PDB entry 8JXH | electron microscopy, 3.50 A resolution | chains A and B of the 5 polymer chains in the assembly

== Chain A (and B) ==
Molecule: LDL receptor related protein 2
Organism: Rattus norvegicus
Notes: chain B of this document is another copy of the same molecule, construct and numbering; everything in this record applies to it too
UniProt: A0A0G2K9W7 (A0A0G2K9W7_RAT); numbering as in UniProt (aligned over 1-4660)
Amino-acid sequence (4660 residues; numbered 1 to 4660; the number before each row is that of its first residue):
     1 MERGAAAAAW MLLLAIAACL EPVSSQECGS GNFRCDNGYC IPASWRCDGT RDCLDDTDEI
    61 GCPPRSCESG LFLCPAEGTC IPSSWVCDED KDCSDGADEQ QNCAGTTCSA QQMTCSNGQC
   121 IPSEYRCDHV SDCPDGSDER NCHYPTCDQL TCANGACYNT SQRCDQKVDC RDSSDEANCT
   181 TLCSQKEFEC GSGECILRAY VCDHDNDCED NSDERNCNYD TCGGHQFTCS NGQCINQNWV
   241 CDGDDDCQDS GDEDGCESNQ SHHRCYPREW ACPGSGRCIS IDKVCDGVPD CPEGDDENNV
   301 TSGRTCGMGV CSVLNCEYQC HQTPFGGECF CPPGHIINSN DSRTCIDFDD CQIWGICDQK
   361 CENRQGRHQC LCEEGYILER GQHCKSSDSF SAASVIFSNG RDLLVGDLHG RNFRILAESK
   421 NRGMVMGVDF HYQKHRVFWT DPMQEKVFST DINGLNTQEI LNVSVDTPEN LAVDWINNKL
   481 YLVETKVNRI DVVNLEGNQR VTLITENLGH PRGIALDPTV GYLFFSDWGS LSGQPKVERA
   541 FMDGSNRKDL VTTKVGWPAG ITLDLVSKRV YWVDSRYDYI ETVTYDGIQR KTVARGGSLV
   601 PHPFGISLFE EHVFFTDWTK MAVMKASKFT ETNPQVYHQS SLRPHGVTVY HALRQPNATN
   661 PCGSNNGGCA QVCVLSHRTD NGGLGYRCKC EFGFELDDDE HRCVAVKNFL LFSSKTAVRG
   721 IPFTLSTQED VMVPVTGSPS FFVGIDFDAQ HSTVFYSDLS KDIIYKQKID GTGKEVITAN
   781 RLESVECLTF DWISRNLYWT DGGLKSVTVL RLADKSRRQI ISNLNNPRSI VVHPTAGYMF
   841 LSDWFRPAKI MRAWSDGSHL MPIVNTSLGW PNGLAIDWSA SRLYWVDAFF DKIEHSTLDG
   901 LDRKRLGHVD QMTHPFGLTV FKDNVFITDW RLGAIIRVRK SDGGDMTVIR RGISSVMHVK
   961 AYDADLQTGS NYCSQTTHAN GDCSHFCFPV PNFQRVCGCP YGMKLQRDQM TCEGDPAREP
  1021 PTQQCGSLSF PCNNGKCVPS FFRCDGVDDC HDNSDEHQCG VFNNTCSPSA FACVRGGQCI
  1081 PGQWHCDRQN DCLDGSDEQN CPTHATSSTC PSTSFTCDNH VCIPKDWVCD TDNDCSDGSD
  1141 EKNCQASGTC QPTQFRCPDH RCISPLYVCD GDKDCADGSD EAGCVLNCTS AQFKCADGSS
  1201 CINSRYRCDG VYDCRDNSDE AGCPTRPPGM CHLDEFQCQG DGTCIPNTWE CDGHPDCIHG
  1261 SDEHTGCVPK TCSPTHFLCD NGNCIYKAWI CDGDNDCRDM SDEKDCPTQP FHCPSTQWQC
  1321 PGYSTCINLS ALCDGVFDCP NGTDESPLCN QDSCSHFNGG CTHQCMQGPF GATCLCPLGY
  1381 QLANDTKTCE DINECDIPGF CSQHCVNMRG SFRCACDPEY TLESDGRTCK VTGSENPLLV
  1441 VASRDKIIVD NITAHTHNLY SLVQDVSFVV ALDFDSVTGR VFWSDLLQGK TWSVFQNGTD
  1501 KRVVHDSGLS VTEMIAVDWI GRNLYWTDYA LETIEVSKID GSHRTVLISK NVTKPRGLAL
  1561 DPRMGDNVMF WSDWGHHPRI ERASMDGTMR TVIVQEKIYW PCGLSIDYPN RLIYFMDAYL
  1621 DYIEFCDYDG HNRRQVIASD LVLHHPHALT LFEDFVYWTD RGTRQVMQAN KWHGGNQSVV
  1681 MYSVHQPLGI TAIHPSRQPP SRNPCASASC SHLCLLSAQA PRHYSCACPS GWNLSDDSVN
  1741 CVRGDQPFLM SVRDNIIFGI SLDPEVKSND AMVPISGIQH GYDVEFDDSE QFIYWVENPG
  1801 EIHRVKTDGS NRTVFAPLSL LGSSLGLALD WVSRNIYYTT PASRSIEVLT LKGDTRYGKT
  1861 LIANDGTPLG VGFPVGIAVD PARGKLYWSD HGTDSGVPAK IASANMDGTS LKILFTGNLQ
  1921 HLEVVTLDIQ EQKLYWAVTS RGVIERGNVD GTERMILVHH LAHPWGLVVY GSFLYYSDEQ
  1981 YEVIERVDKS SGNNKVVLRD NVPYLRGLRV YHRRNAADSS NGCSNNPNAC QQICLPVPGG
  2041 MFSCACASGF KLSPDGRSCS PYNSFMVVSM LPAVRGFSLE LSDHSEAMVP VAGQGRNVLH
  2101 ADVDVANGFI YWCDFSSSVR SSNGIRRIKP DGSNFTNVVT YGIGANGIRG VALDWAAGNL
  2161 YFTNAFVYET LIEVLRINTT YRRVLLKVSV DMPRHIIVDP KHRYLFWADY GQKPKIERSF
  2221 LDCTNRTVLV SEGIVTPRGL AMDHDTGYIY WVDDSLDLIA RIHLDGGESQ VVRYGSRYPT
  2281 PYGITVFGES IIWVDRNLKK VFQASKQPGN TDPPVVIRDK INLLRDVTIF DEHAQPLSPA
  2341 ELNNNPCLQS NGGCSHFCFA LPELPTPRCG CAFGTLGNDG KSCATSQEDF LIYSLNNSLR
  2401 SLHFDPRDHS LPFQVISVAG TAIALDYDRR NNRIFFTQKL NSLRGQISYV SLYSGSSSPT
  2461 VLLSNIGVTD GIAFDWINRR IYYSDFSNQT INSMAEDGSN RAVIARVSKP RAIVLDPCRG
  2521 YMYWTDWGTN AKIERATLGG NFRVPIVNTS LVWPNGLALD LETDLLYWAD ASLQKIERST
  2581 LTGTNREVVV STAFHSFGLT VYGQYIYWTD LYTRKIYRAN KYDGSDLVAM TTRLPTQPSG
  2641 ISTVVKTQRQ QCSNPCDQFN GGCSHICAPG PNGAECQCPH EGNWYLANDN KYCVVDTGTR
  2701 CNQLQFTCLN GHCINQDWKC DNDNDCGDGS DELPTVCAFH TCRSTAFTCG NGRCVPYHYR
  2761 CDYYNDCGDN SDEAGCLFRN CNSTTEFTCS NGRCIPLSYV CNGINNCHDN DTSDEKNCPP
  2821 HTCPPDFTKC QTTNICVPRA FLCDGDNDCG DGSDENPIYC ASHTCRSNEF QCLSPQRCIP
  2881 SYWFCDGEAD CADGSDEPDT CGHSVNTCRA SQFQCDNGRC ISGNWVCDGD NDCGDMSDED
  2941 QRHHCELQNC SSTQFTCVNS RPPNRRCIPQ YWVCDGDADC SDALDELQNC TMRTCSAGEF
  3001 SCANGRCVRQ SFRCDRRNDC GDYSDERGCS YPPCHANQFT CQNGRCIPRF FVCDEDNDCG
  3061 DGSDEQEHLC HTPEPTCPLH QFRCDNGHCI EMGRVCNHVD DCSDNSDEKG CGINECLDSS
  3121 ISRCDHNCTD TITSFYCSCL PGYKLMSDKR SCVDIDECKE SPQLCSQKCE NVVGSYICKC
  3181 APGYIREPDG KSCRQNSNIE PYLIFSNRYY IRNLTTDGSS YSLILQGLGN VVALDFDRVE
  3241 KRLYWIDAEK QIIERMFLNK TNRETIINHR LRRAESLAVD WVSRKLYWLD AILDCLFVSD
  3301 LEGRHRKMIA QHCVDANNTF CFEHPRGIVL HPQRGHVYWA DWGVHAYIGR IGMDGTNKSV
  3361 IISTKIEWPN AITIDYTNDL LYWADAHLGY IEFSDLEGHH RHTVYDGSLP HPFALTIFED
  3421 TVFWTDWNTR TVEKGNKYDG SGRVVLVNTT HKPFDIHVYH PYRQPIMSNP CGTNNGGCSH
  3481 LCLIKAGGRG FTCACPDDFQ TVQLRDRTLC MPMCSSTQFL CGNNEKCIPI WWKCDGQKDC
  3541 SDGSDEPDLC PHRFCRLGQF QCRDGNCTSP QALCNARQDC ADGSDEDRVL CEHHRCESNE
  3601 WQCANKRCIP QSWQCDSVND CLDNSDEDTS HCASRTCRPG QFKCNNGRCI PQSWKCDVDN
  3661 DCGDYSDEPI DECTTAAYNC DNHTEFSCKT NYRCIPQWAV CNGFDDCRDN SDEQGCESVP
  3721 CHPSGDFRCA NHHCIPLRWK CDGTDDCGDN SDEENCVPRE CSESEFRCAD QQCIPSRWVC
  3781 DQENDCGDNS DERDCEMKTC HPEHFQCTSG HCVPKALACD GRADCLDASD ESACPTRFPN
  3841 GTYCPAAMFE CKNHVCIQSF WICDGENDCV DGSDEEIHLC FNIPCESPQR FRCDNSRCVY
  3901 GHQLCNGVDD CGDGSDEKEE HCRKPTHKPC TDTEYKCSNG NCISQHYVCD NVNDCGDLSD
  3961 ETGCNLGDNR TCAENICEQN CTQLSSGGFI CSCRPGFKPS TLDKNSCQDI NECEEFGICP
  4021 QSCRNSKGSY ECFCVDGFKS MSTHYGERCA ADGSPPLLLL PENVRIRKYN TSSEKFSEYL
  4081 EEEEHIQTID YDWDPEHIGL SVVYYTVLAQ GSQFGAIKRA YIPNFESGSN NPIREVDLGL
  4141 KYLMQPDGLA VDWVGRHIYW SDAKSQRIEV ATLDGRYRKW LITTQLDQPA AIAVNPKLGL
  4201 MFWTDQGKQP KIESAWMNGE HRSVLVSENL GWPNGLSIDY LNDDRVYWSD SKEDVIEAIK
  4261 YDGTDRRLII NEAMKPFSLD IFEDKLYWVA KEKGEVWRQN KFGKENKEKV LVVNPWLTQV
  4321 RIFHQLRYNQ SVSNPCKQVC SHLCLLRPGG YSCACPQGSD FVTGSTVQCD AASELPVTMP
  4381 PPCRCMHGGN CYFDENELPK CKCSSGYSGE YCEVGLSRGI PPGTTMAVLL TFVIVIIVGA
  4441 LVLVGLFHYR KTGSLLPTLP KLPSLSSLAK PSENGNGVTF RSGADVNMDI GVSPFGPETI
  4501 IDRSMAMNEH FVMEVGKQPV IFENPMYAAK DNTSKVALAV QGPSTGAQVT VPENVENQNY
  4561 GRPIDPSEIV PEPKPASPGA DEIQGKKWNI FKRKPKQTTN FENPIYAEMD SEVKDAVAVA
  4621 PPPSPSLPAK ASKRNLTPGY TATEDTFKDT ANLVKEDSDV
Unresolved in the structure: 1-2713, 2865-4660 (chain B: 1-185, 1315-3164, 3202-4660)
Cystine bridges: Cys2720-Cys2737, Cys2742-Cys2754, Cys2749-Cys2767, Cys2761-Cys2776, Cys2781-Cys2794, Cys2789-Cys2807, Cys2801-Cys2818, Cys2823-Cys2836, Cys2830-Cys2849, Cys2843-Cys2860
Covalent attachments: 2-acetamido-2-deoxy-alpha-D-galactopyranose (A2G) linked to Thr2741; N-acetylglucosamine (NAG) linked to Asn2782, Asn2810
Metal / ion sites: Ca2+ site 1: Trp2718, Asp2721, Asp2723, Asp2725, Asp2731, Glu2732; Ca2+ site 2: Tyr2759, Asp2762, Tyr2764, Asp2766, Asp2772, Glu2773; Ca2+ site 3: Tyr2799, Asn2802, Ile2804, Asp2814, Glu2815; Ca2+ site 4: Phe2841, Asp2844, Asp2846, Asp2854, Glu2855

== How chain A and chain B interact ==
Pairs across the interface - 21 pairs, chain A then chain B:
  Ser2744(A) with Arg995(B), hydrogen bond (backbone-side chain); Val996(B)
  Thr2745(A) with Gln994(B); Arg995(B); Val996(B)
  Phe2747(A) with Asp982(B); Met1010(B), hydrophobic
  Thr2748(A) with Asp1008(B), hydrogen bond (side chain-backbone)
  Tyr2757(A) with Tyr972(B), hydrophobic; His978(B), hydrogen bond; Gly981(B), hydrogen bond (side chain-backbone); Asp982(B), hydrogen bond; Arg995(B)
  His2758(A) with Tyr972(B)
  Arg2760(A) with His978(B); Asp982(B), salt bridge
  Cys2761(A) with Thr977(B); His978(B)
  Gly2775(A) with Thr977(B)
  Cys2776(A) with Thr977(B)
  Leu2777(A) with Thr977(B), hydrogen bond (backbone-backbone)
Also at the interface, not in a pair above, chain A (14 interface residues in all): Ala2738, Cys2742, Ala2746
Also at the interface, not in a pair above, chain B (13 interface residues in all): Val990, Arg1007, Gln1009

== Summary ==
14 residues of chain A and 13 residues of chain B are in contact; the contacts include 6 hydrogen bonds and 1
salt bridge. Among the polar pairs are Arg2760(A)-Asp982(B), Ser2744(A)-Arg995(B) and Thr2748(A)-Asp1008(B).
N-acetylglucosamine is covalently linked to Asn2782(A) and Asn2810(A).
Both chains are LDL receptor related protein 2 (Rattus norvegicus). Entry 8JXH (rat megalin RAP complex wingA)
was determined by electron microscopy (same publication as 8JUT, 8JUU, 8JX8, 8JX9, 8JXA, 8JXB and 5 further
entries).
